6T3F - chains L and H of the 3 polymer chains in the assembly; structure by X-ray diffraction, 3.20 A resolution.

Chain L:
Protein: Fab66 light chain
Source organism: Oryctolagus cuniculus
Sequence (216 residues; numbered 0 to 211 plus 4 insertion-coded residues; the number before each row is that of its first residue; a row labelled like 95A-95D holds insertion residues (95A, then the next letters in order); numbering starts at 0):
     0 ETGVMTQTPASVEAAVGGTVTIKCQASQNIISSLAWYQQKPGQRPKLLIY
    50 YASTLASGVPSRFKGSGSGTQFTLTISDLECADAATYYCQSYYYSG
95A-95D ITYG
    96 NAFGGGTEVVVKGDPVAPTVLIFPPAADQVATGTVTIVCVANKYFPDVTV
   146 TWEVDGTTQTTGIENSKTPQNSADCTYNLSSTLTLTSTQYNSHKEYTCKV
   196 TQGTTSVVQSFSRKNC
Unresolved in the structure: 0
Disulfides: Cys23-Cys88, Cys80-Cys170, Cys134-Cys193
From the paper describing this entry:
  - binding site for N-acetylglucosamine: Ser31

Chain H:
Protein: Fab66 heavy chain
Source organism: Oryctolagus cuniculus
Sequence (228 residues; numbered 4 to 224 plus 7 insertion-coded residues; the number before each row is that of its first residue; a row labelled like 82A-82C holds insertion residues (82A, then the next letters in order)):
     4 ETGSGGGLVKPGGTLTLTCKASGFTLSSYWMCWVRQAPGKGLELIACLY
   52A T
    53 NGATTWYASWVNGRFAISRSTSRNTVDLNM
82A-82C TSL
    83 TAADTATYFCARGSGSGW
100A-100C SWF
   101 NIWGPGTLVTVSSGQPKAPSVFPLAPCCGDTPSSTVTLGCLVKGYLPEPV
   151 TVTWNSGTLTNGVRTFPSVRQSSGLYSLSSVVSVTSSSQPVTCNVAHPAT
   201 NTKVDKTVAPSTCNKGTKHHHHHH
Unresolved in the structure: 4-9, 187-191, 209-224
Disulfides: Cys22-Cys92, Cys35-Cys50, Cys140-Cys193
Glycans and other covalent adducts: N-acetylglucosamine (NAG) linked to Asn81

Interface between chain L and chain H:
Contacting residue pairs (62; chain L residue first):
  Thr1(L) with Ser61(H)
  Ala34(L) with Trp100B(H), hydrophobic
  Tyr36(L) with Trp100B(H); Phe100C(H), hydrogen bond (side chain-backbone); Trp103(H)
  Gln38(L) with Gln39(H), hydrogen bond
  Arg43(L) with Phe91(H); Trp103(H), hydrogen bond (side chain-backbone); Gly104(H); Pro105(H)
  Pro44(L) with Trp103(H)
  Leu46(L) with Trp100B(H); Phe100C(H); Asn101(H)
  Tyr49(L) with Trp100B(H), hydrophobic
  Tyr50(L) with Trp100B(H), hydrophobic
  Tyr87(L) with Gln39(H), hydrogen bond; Lys43(H); Gly44(H); Leu45(H), hydrophobic
  Gln89(L) with Trp100B(H); Phe100C(H)
  Tyr91(L) with Trp100(H); Ser100A(H); Trp100B(H), hydrophobic
  Tyr93(L) with Trp100(H)
  Tyr95C(L) with Tyr52(H); Trp100(H), hydrophobic
  Asn96(L) with Leu47(H); Trp58(H); Trp100(H)
  Phe98(L) with Val37(H), hydrophobic; Leu45(H); Leu47(H), hydrophobic; Trp103(H), hydrophobic
  Leu116(L) with Thr137(H)
  Phe118(L) with Leu124(H); Ala125(H); Pro126(H); Thr137(H)
  Pro119(L) with Ala125(H)
  Ala121(L) with Pro123(H)
  Gln124(L) with Phe122(H)
  Thr131(L) with Lys143(H), hydrogen bond
  Val133(L) with Leu124(H), hydrophobic; Leu141(H), hydrophobic
  Asn137(L) with Arg164(H), hydrogen bond
  Ser161(L) with Phe166(H); Pro167(H), hydrogen bond (side chain-backbone); Val169(H)
  Lys162(L) with Pro167(H)
  Thr163(L) with Phe166(H)
  Asn173(L) with Arg164(H); Phe166(H)
  Leu174(L) with Phe166(H)
  Ser175(L) with Phe166(H); Ser179(H), hydrogen bond
  Thr179(L) with Lys143(H)
  Asn210(L) with Cys127(H)
  Cys211(L) with Pro126(H); Cys127(H), disulfide; Asp130(H)
Interface residues without a listed pair, chain L (39 interface residues in all): Tyr92, Gly99, Gly100, Asp123, Glu159, Asn160
Interface residues without a listed pair, chain H (37 interface residues in all): Glu46, Gly129, Thr165, Arg170
Inter-chain disulfides: Cys211(L)-Cys127(H)

Overview:
The interface between chain L and chain H involves 39 residues on one side and 37 on the other, with 1
disulfide bond and 8 hydrogen bonds. Among the polar pairs are Tyr36(L)-Phe100C(H), Gln38(L)-Gln39(H) and
Arg43(L)-Trp103(H). Covalently linked N-acetylglucosamine: at Asn81(H). From the paper: a binding site for
N-acetylglucosamine at Ser31(L).
Chain L is Fab66 light chain and chain H is Fab66 heavy chain, both from Oryctolagus cuniculus; the structure,
Crystal structure Nipah virus fusion glycoprotein in complex with a neutralising Fab fragment, was determined
by X-ray diffraction.
